PDB entry 4XXW | X-ray diffraction, 2.26 A resolution | chains B and C

# Chain B
Protein: Protocadherin-15
From: Mus musculus
UniProt: Q99PJ1 (PCD15_MOUSE), isoform Q99PJ1-2; residues 6-233 here correspond to UniProt positions 27-254 (UniProt number = residue number + 21)
Chain sequence (237 residues; each row starts with the number of its first residue):
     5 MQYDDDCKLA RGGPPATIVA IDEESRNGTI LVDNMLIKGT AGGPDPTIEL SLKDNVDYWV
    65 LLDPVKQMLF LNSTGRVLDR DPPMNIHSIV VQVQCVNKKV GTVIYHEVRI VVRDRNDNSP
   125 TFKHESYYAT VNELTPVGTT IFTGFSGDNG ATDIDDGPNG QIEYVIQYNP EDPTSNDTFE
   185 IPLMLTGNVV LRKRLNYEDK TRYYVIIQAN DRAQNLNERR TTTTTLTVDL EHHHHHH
Disordered / not traced: 5-7, 237-241
Differences from the reference sequence: initiating methionine (5); expression tag (234-241)
Cystine bridges: C11-C99
Bound ions: Ca2+ site 1: E27, E28, D83, D85, D121; Ca2+ site 2: E27, D85, D118, R119, D121, D159; Ca2+ site 3: N120, N122, D157, D159, N163, D215
From the paper describing this entry:
  - disease-associated variants - R113G (citing earlier work)
  - conformationally variable residues (side-chain flip): R113

# Chain C
Protein: Cadherin-23
From: Mus musculus
UniProt: Q99PF4 (CAD23_MOUSE), isoform Q99PF4-2; residues 1-205 here correspond to UniProt positions 24-228 (UniProt number = residue number + 23)
Chain sequence (214 residues; numbered 0 to 213; the number before each row is that of its first residue; numbering starts at 0):
     0 MQVNRLPFFT NHFFDTYLLI SEDTPVGSSV TQLLARDMDN DPLVFGVSGE EASRFFAVEP
    60 DTGVVWLRQP LDRETKSEFT VEFSVSDHQG VITRKVNIQV GDVNDNAPTF HNQPYSVRIP
   120 ENTPVGTPIF IVNATDPDLG AGGSVLYSFQ PPSPFFAIDS ARGIVTVIQE LDYEVTQAYQ
   180 LTVNATDQDK TRPLSTLANL AIIITDLEHH HHHH
Disordered / not traced: 0, 205-213
Differences from the reference sequence: initiating methionine (0); expression tag (206-213)
Curated features (UniProtKB/Swiss-Prot):
  - glycosylation (N-linked (GlcNAc...) asparagine): N132, N183
Bound ions: Ca2+ site 1: N3, R4, D36, D38, D40, D86; Ca2+ site 2: E21, D71, E73, D104; Ca2+ site 3: E21, E73, D101, V102, D104, D137; Ca2+ site 4: N103, N105, D135, D137, G141, D186

# Chain B / chain C interface
Residue-residue contacts - 35 pairs, chain B then chain C:
  K12(B) - Q187(C)
  P19(B) - D101(C)
  P19(B) - L138(C)  hydrophobic
  A20(B) - L138(C)  hydrophobic
  I22(B) - Y16(C)  hydrogen bond (backbone-side chain)
  I22(B) - L18(C)  hydrophobic
  S92(B) - E77(C)  hydrogen bond
  V94(B) - E77(C)
  V104(B) - S159(C)
  V104(B) - A160(C)
  V104(B) - R161(C)
  G105(B) - A160(C)
  G105(B) - R161(C)
  T106(B) - S143(C)
  T106(B) - L145(C)
  T106(B) - A160(C)
  T106(B) - Q187(C)
  V107(B) - S143(C)  hydrogen bond (backbone-side chain)
  I108(B) - G139(C)
  I108(B) - A140(C)
  I108(B) - S143(C)
  Y109(B) - G139(C)
  E111(B) - L138(C)
  R113(B) - S76(C)  hydrogen bond (side chain-backbone)
  R113(B) - Q98(C)  hydrogen bond
  R113(B) - V99(C)  hydrogen bond (side chain-backbone)
  V115(B) - N96(C)
  V115(B) - Q98(C)
  R117(B) - D14(C)
  D160(B) - K94(C)  salt bridge
  P162(B) - T92(C)
  Q165(B) - T92(C)  hydrogen bond
  M188(B) - L5(C)  hydrophobic
  L189(B) - L5(C)  hydrophobic
  Q218(B) - R93(C)
Interface residues without a listed pair, chain B (28 interface residues in all): V23, A24, H91, G161, E167, R216
Interface residues without a listed pair, chain C (25 interface residues in all): T15, R72, I91

# Overview
The interface between chain B and chain C involves 28 residues on one side and 25 on the other; the contacts
include 7 hydrogen bonds and 1 salt bridge. Among the polar pairs are D160(B)-K94(C), I22(B)-Y16(C) and
S92(B)-E77(C). E27(B), E28(B), D83(B), D85(B) and D121(B) coordinate Ca2+ site 1. The paper reports
conformational variability at R113(B).
Here chain B is Protocadherin-15 and chain C is Cadherin-23, both from Mus musculus. Entry 4XXW (Crystal
structure of mouse Cadherin-23 EC1-2 and Protocadherin-15 EC1-2 splice variant) was determined by X-ray
diffraction.
